Entry 6WLX (X-ray diffraction, 2.20 A resolution); this record covers chains A and B.

== Chain A ==
Name: Serine/threonine-protein kinase PAK 4
Source organism: Homo sapiens
Notes: EC 2.7.11.1
UniProtKB: O96013 (PAK4_HUMAN), isoform O96013-2; residues 274-591 here correspond to UniProt positions 109-426 (UniProt number = residue number - 165)
Chain sequence (346 residues; each row starts with the number of its first residue):
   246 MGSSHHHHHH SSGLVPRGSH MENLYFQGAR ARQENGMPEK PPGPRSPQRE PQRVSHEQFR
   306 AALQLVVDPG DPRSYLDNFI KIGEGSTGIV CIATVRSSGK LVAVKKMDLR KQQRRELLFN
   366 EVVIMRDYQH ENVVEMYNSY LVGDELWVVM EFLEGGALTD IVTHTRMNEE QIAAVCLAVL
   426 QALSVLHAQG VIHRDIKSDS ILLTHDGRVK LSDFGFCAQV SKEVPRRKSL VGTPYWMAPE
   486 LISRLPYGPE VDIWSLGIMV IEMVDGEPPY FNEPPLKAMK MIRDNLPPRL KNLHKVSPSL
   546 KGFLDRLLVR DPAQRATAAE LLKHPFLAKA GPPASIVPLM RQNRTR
Disordered / not traced: 246-298, 591
Modified / non-standard residues: Ser-474 (phosphoserine; SEP)
Sequence notes: expression tag (246-273)
From the paper describing this entry:
  - post-translational modification sites: Ser-474

== Chain B ==
Name: Catenin beta-1
UniProtKB: P35222 (CTNB1_HUMAN); residue numbers follow UniProt; this construct covers 671-677
Chain sequence (7 residues; row label = number of the first residue in the row):
   671 KKRLSVE
Disordered / not traced: 671, 677
Swiss-Prot annotation at these positions:
  - modified residue: Ser-675 (Phosphoserine)
From the paper describing this entry:
  - post-translational modification sites: Ser-675 (citing earlier work)

== How chain A and chain B interact ==
Pairs across the interface (23; chain A residue first):
  Ser-331(A) / Ser-675(B)  hydrogen bond
  Gln-358(A) / Val-676(B)
  Thr-404(A) / Arg-673(B)  hydrogen bond
  Asp-440(A) / Ser-675(B)  hydrogen bond
  Lys-442(A) / Arg-673(B)  hydrogen bond (side chain-backbone)
  Lys-442(A) / Ser-675(B)  hydrogen bond
  Ser-443(A) / Arg-673(B)  hydrogen bond
  Asp-444(A) / Arg-673(B)  salt bridge
  Phe-461(A) / Ser-675(B)
  Phe-461(A) / Val-676(B)
  Leu-475(A) / Val-676(B)
  Gly-477(A) / Ser-675(B)
  Gly-477(A) / Val-676(B)  hydrogen bond (backbone-backbone)
  Thr-478(A) / Arg-673(B)
  Thr-478(A) / Leu-674(B)
  Thr-478(A) / Ser-675(B)  hydrogen bond
  Pro-479(A) / Leu-674(B)
  Pro-479(A) / Val-676(B)
  Tyr-480(A) / Lys-672(B)
  Trp-481(A) / Arg-673(B)
  Met-482(A) / Val-676(B)  hydrophobic
  Glu-507(A) / Arg-673(B)  salt bridge
  Phe-516(A) / Arg-673(B)
Also at the interface, not in a pair above, chain A (18 interface residues in all): Val-476
From the paper, about this interface:
  - pairs named by the authors: Asp-444(A)/Arg-673(B) (salt bridge), Glu-507(A)/Arg-673(B) (salt bridge)
  - interface residues, chain A: Asp-444(A), Glu-507(A)

== Summary ==
18 residues of chain A and 5 residues of chain B are in contact, with 8 hydrogen bonds and 2 salt bridges.
Polar contacts include Asp-444(A)/Arg-673(B), Glu-507(A)/Arg-673(B) and Ser-331(A)/Ser-675(B). The authors
report salt bridges between Asp-444(A) and Arg-673(B) and Glu-507(A) and Arg-673(B). The paper reports
interface residues Asp-444(A) and Glu-507(A); modification sites Ser-474(A) and Ser-675(B).
Chain A is Serine/threonine-protein kinase PAK 4 (Homo sapiens) and chain B is Catenin beta-1; the structure,
PAK4 kinase domain in complex with beta-catenin Ser675 substrate peptide, was determined by X-ray diffraction
together with 6WLY from the same study.
